PDB entry 4QO7 | X-ray diffraction, 2.14 A resolution | chains B and D of the 4 polymer chains in the assembly

Chain B (and D):
Name: L-lactate dehydrogenase A chain
Source organism: Homo sapiens
Notes: EC 1.1.1.27; chain D of this document is another copy of the same molecule, construct and numbering; everything in this record applies to it too
UniProtKB: P00338 (LDHA_HUMAN); residues 1-331 here correspond to UniProt positions 2-332 (UniProt number = residue number + 1)
Sequence (331 residues; numbered 1 to 331; the number before each row is that of its first residue):
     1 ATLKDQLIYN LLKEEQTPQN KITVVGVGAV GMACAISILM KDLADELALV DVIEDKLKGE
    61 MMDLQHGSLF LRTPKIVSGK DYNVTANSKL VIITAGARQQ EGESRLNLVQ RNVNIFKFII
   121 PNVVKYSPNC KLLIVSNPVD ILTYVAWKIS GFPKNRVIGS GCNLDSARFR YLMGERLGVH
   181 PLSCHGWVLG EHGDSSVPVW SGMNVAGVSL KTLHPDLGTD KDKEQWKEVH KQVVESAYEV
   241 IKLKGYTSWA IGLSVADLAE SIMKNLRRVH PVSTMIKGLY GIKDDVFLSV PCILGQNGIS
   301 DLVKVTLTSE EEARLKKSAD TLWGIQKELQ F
Curated features (UniProtKB/Swiss-Prot):
  - active site: His192 (Proton acceptor)
  - binding site (NAD(+)): Arg98, Asn137
  - binding site (substrate): Arg105, Asn137, Arg168, Thr247
  - modified residue: Ala1 (N-acetylalanine), Lys4 (N6-acetyllysine), Tyr9 (Phosphotyrosine), Lys13 (N6-acetyllysine), Thr17 (Phosphothreonine), Lys56 (N6-acetyllysine), Lys80 (N6-acetyllysine), Lys117 (N6-acetyllysine), Lys125 (N6-acetyllysine), Lys223 (N6-acetyllysine), Lys231 (N6-acetyllysine), Tyr238 (Phosphotyrosine), Lys242 (N6-acetyllysine), Thr308 (Phosphothreonine), Ser309 (Phosphoserine), Lys317 (N6-acetyllysine), Thr321 (Phosphothreonine)
  - cross-link: Lys56 (Glycyl lysine isopeptide (Lys-Gly) (interchain with G-Cter in SUMO2))
Ligand contacts:
  - (2S)-2-hydroxypropanoic acid (2OP): Gln99, Arg105, Asn137, Leu164, Arg168, His192, Ala237, Ile241, Thr247
  - NADH (NAI; 1,4-dihydronicotinamide adenine dinucleotide): Val25, Gly26, Val27, Gly28, Ala29, Val30, Gly31, Asp51, Val52, Ile53, Lys56, Tyr82, Thr94, Ala95, Gly96, Ala97, Arg98, Gln99, Leu108, Asn112, Ile115, Ile119, Val135, Ser136, Asn137, Val139, Ser160, Leu164, His192, Tyr246, Thr247, Ile251

Chain B / chain D interface:
Residue-residue contacts - 34 pairs, chain B then chain D:
  Gly178(B) - Arg267(D)  hydrogen bond (backbone-side chain)
  Val179(B) - Arg267(D)
  Val179(B) - Val269(D)  hydrophobic
  Val179(B) - Ile293(D)  hydrophobic
  His180(B) - Leu266(D)
  His180(B) - Arg267(D)  hydrogen bond (backbone-backbone)
  His180(B) - Arg268(D)
  Ser183(B) - Arg268(D)
  Ser183(B) - Val269(D)  hydrogen bond (side chain-backbone)
  His185(B) - His185(D)
  Trp187(B) - Ala206(D)
  Trp187(B) - Gly207(D)
  Gly202(B) - Gly207(D)
  Ala206(B) - Trp187(D)
  Ala206(B) - Pro291(D)  hydrophobic
  Gly207(B) - Trp187(D)
  Gly207(B) - Gly202(D)
  Val208(B) - Val303(D)  hydrophobic
  Val208(B) - Val305(D)  hydrophobic
  Leu266(B) - His180(D)
  Arg267(B) - Gly178(D)  hydrogen bond (side chain-backbone)
  Arg267(B) - Val179(D)
  Arg267(B) - His180(D)  hydrogen bond (backbone-backbone)
  Arg268(B) - His180(D)
  Arg268(B) - Leu182(D)
  Arg268(B) - Ser183(D)
  Val269(B) - Val179(D)  hydrophobic
  Val269(B) - Ser183(D)  hydrogen bond (backbone-side chain)
  Val269(B) - Val205(D)  hydrophobic
  Pro291(B) - Ala206(D)  hydrophobic
  Ile293(B) - Val179(D)  hydrophobic
  Lys304(B) - Val208(D)
  Val305(B) - Val208(D)  hydrophobic
  Thr306(B) - Leu213(D)
Also at the interface, not in a pair above, chain B (23 interface residues in all): Leu182, Asn204, Val205, Val303
Also at the interface, not in a pair above, chain D (24 interface residues in all): Ser201, Asn204, Lys304

Overview:
Chain B and chain D form an interface of 23 and 24 residues respectively; the contacts include 6 hydrogen
bonds. Polar pairs include Gly178(B)-Arg267(D), Ser183(B)-Val269(D) and His180(B)-Arg267(D). Ligands of chain
B: NADH and (2S)-2-hydroxypropanoic acid.
Chain B and chain D are both L-lactate dehydrogenase A chain (Homo sapiens); the structure, Lactate
Dehydrogenase A in complex with substituted 3-Hydroxy-2-mercaptocyclohex-2-enone compound 7, was determined by
X-ray diffraction, deposited together with 4QO8.
